Entry 8FFO (electron microscopy, 3.50 A resolution); this record covers chains A and B of the 4 polymer chains in the assembly.

Chain A (and B):
Molecule: Transient receptor potential cation channel subfamily V member 5
Organism: Oryctolagus cuniculus
Notes: chain B of this document is another copy of the same molecule, construct and numbering; everything in this record applies to it too
UniProt: Q9XSM3 (TRPV5_RABIT); numbering as in UniProt (aligned over 1-730)
Sequence (739 residues; row label = number of the first residue in the row):
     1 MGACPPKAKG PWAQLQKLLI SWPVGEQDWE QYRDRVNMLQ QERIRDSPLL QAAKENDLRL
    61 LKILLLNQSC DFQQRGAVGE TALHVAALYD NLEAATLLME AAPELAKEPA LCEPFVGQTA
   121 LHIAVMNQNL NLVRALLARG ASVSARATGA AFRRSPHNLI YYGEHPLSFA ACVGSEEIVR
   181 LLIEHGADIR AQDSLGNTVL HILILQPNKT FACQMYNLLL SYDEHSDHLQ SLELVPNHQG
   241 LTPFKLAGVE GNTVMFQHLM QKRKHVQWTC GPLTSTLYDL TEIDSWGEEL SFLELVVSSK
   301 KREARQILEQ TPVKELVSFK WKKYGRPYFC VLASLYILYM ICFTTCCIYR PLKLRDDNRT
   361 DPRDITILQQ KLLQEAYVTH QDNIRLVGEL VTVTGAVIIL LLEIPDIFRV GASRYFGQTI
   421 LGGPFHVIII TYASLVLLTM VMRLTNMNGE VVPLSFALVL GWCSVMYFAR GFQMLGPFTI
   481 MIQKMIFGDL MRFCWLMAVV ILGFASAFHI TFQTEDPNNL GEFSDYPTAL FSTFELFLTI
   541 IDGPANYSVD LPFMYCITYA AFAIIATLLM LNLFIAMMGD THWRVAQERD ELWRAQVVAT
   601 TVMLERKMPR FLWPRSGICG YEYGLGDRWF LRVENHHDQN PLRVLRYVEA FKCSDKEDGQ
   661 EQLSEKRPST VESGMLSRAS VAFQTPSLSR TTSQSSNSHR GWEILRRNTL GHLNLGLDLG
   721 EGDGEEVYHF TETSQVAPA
Disordered / not traced: 1-28, 69-70, 225-228, 639-739
Differences from the reference sequence: expression tag (731-739)
Residues lining bound ligands:
  - palmitoyl-linoleoyl phosphatidylcholine (CPL; 1-palmitoyl-2-linoleoyl-sn-glycero-3-phosphocholine), molecule 1: Cys-330, Ala-333, Ser-334, Ile-337, Val-465, Met-466, Phe-468, Ala-469, Phe-472
  - palmitoyl-linoleoyl phosphatidylcholine (CPL), molecule 2: Tyr-336, Tyr-339, Gly-395, Ile-399, Glu-403, His-426, Tyr-467, Met-603
  - palmitoyl-linoleoyl phosphatidylcholine (CPL), molecule 3: Ile-337, Ile-341, Thr-344, Thr-345, Ile-348, Tyr-349, Trp-462
  - palmitoyl-linoleoyl phosphatidylcholine (CPL), molecule 4: Phe-343, Tyr-377, Leu-386, Glu-389, Thr-392, Val-436, Thr-439, Met-440, Arg-443, Leu-444, Leu-454
  - palmitoyl-linoleoyl phosphatidylcholine (CPL), molecule 5: Trp-495, Ala-498, Val-499, Leu-502, His-509, Gln-513, Asp-525, Tyr-526, Pro-527, Leu-530
  - palmitoyl-linoleoyl phosphatidylcholine (CPL), molecule 6: Trp-495, Leu-496, Val-499
  - ergosterol (ERG), molecule 1: Pro-424, Phe-425, Ile-428, Ser-455, Phe-456, Val-459, Leu-460, Cys-463, Met-466, Thr-479, Ile-482, Gln-483, Ile-486, Phe-487
  - ergosterol (ERG), molecule 2: Cys-494, Met-497, Ala-498, Ile-501, Pro-527, Thr-528, Leu-530, Phe-531, Phe-534
  - ergosterol (ERG), molecule 3: Phe-504, Met-554, Ile-557, Thr-558, Ala-561, Ile-565
  - ergosterol (ERG), molecule 4: Phe-553, Cys-556, Ile-557, Ala-560, Ile-564
  - PIO ([(2R)-2-octanoyloxy-3-[oxidanyl-[(1R,2R,3S,4R,5R,6S)-2,3,6-tris(oxidanyl)-4,5-diphosphonooxy-cyclohexyl]oxy-phosphoryl]oxy-propyl] octanoate): Arg-302, Arg-305, Phe-416, Gly-417, Gln-418, Thr-419, Pro-424, Val-427, Lys-484, Phe-487, Met-491, Arg-584
UniProt features mapped onto this chain:
  - region: Val-598 to Val-602 (Interaction with S100A10), Ala-650 to Cys-653 (Involved in Ca(2+)-dependent inactivation), Gly-701 to Phe-730 (Involved in Ca(2+)-dependent inactivation)
  - binding site (Ca(2+)): Asp-542
  - modified residue: Thr-685 (Phosphothreonine), Ser-689 (Phosphoserine)
  - glycosylation: Asn-358 (N-linked (GlcNAc...) asparagine)
  - mutagenesis: Phe-425 (F425A: Decreased inhibition by the synthetic drug econazole), Glu-535 (E535A: Minor effects on Ca(2+) permeation), Asp-542 (D542A: Abolishes Ca(2+) permeation and Ca(2+)-dependent current decay; no effect on monovalent cations permeation; D542E/N/M: Attenuates Ca(2+) permeation and Ca(2+)-dependent current decay ...), Asp-550 (D550A: Minor effects on Ca(2+) permeation)
Reported in the primary citation:
  - binding site for PIO: Arg-302, Lys-484, Arg-584

Chain A / chain B interface:
Pairs across the interface (126; chain A residue first):
  Gln-31(A) / Phe-319(B)
  Gln-31(A) / Lys-323(B)  hydrogen bond
  Arg-33(A) / Arg-632(B)
  Asp-34(A) / Arg-632(B)  salt bridge
  Arg-35(A) / Glu-622(B)  salt bridge
  Arg-35(A) / Tyr-623(B)  hydrogen bond
  Asn-37(A) / Trp-268(B)
  Asn-37(A) / Ser-275(B)
  Asn-37(A) / Arg-632(B)
  Met-38(A) / Gln-267(B)
  Met-38(A) / Leu-277(B)  hydrophobic
  Met-38(A) / Ile-618(B)  hydrophobic
  Met-38(A) / Tyr-623(B)  hydrophobic
  Met-38(A) / Leu-625(B)  hydrophobic
  Leu-39(A) / Tyr-623(B)  hydrophobic
  Gln-41(A) / Trp-268(B)
  Glu-42(A) / Glu-622(B)
  Glu-42(A) / Tyr-623(B)
  Arg-45(A) / Tyr-623(B)  hydrogen bond (side chain-backbone)
  Arg-45(A) / Leu-625(B)
  Leu-88(A) / Thr-269(B)
  Leu-88(A) / Cys-270(B)  hydrophobic
  Tyr-89(A) / Gln-267(B)  hydrogen bond (side chain-backbone)
  Met-126(A) / Cys-270(B)  hydrophobic
  Met-126(A) / Gly-271(B)
  Asn-127(A) / Cys-270(B)
  Asn-127(A) / Gly-271(B)
  Leu-159(A) / Leu-273(B)  hydrophobic
  Leu-159(A) / Glu-634(B)
  Leu-159(A) / Asn-635(B)
  Leu-159(A) / His-636(B)
  Ile-160(A) / His-636(B)
  Tyr-162(A) / Pro-272(B)
  Arg-492(A) / Met-474(B)
  Arg-492(A) / Leu-475(B)
  Arg-492(A) / Phe-478(B)
  Trp-495(A) / Leu-475(B)
  Leu-496(A) / Met-466(B)  hydrophobic
  Leu-496(A) / Leu-475(B)  hydrophobic
  Leu-496(A) / Phe-478(B)  hydrophobic
  Val-499(A) / Trp-462(B)
  Val-499(A) / Val-465(B)  hydrophobic
  Gly-503(A) / Trp-462(B)
  Phe-504(A) / Val-459(B)  hydrophobic
  Ser-506(A) / Thr-344(B)
  Ser-506(A) / Leu-458(B)
  Ala-507(A) / Val-459(B)  hydrophobic
  His-509(A) / Ile-348(B)
  Ile-510(A) / Cys-347(B)
  Ile-510(A) / Ile-348(B)  hydrophobic
  Ile-510(A) / Arg-350(B)  hydrogen bond (backbone-side chain)
  Ile-510(A) / Val-451(B)
  Ile-510(A) / Leu-454(B)  hydrophobic
  Ile-510(A) / Ser-455(B)
  Ile-510(A) / Leu-458(B)  hydrophobic
  Thr-511(A) / Val-451(B)
  Thr-511(A) / Ser-455(B)
  Gln-513(A) / Ile-348(B)  hydrogen bond (side chain-backbone)
  Gln-513(A) / Arg-350(B)  hydrogen bond
  Gln-513(A) / Leu-352(B)
  Gln-513(A) / Leu-368(B)
  Thr-514(A) / Arg-350(B)
  Thr-514(A) / Leu-352(B)
  Thr-514(A) / Thr-366(B)
  Thr-514(A) / Ile-367(B)  hydrogen bond (backbone-backbone)
  Thr-514(A) / Leu-368(B)
  Glu-515(A) / Ile-365(B)
  Glu-515(A) / Thr-366(B)
  Glu-515(A) / Ile-367(B)
  Asp-516(A) / Arg-359(B)  salt bridge
  Asp-516(A) / Ile-365(B)  hydrogen bond (backbone-backbone)
  Asp-516(A) / Ile-367(B)
  Pro-517(A) / Ile-367(B)
  Asn-519(A) / Ile-365(B)
  Tyr-526(A) / Thr-344(B)
  Tyr-526(A) / Ile-348(B)  hydrophobic
  Ile-541(A) / Ile-540(B)
  Asp-542(A) / Ile-540(B)
  Asp-542(A) / Asp-542(B)
  Gly-543(A) / Ile-540(B)  hydrogen bond (backbone-backbone)
  Tyr-547(A) / Arg-363(B)  hydrogen bond (backbone-side chain)
  Tyr-547(A) / Gly-521(B)
  Tyr-547(A) / Glu-522(B)
  Tyr-547(A) / Glu-535(B)
  Tyr-547(A) / Ile-541(B)
  Ser-548(A) / Arg-363(B)  hydrogen bond (backbone-side chain)
  Val-549(A) / Arg-363(B)
  Val-549(A) / Ile-365(B)  hydrophobic
  Asp-550(A) / Arg-363(B)  salt bridge
  Asp-550(A) / Ile-365(B)
  Leu-551(A) / Ile-365(B)  hydrophobic
  Phe-553(A) / Val-452(B)  hydrophobic
  Met-554(A) / Val-452(B)  hydrophobic
  Met-554(A) / Ser-455(B)
  Met-554(A) / Phe-456(B)  hydrophobic
  Cys-556(A) / Phe-531(B)
  Tyr-559(A) / Phe-531(B)  hydrophobic
  Tyr-559(A) / Glu-535(B)
  Tyr-559(A) / Ile-540(B)
  Ala-560(A) / Phe-534(B)  hydrophobic
  Ala-563(A) / Leu-538(B)
  Ala-563(A) / Ile-540(B)  hydrophobic
  Ile-564(A) / Leu-490(B)  hydrophobic
  Ile-564(A) / Phe-534(B)  hydrophobic
  Ile-565(A) / Ile-486(B)  hydrophobic
  Thr-567(A) / Ile-540(B)
  Leu-568(A) / Leu-538(B)  hydrophobic
  Leu-568(A) / Leu-571(B)  hydrophobic
  Leu-568(A) / Phe-574(B)  hydrophobic
  Leu-568(A) / Ile-575(B)  hydrophobic
  Leu-568(A) / Met-578(B)
  Leu-569(A) / Met-485(B)
  Leu-569(A) / Ile-486(B)  hydrophobic
  Leu-569(A) / Leu-490(B)  hydrophobic
  Leu-569(A) / Met-578(B)  hydrophobic
  Met-570(A) / Ile-482(B)  hydrophobic
  Asn-572(A) / Ile-575(B)
  Asn-572(A) / Met-578(B)
  Leu-573(A) / Met-481(B)  hydrophobic
  Leu-573(A) / Ile-482(B)  hydrophobic
  Leu-573(A) / Met-485(B)  hydrophobic
  Leu-573(A) / His-582(B)
  Ala-576(A) / His-582(B)
  Met-577(A) / Phe-478(B)  hydrophobic
  Met-577(A) / His-582(B)
  Asp-580(A) / His-582(B)  salt bridge
Other interface residues (no listed pair), chain A (65 interface residues in all): Trp-29, Ile-123, Phe-493, Leu-502, Thr-558
Other interface residues (no listed pair), chain B (68 interface residues in all): Pro-362, Ala-469, Met-497, Ser-532, Gly-579, Gly-624

In short:
65 residues of chain A face 68 of chain B across their interface; the contacts include 12 hydrogen bonds and 5
salt bridges. Polar contacts include Asp-34(A)/Arg-632(B), Arg-35(A)/Glu-622(B) and Asp-516(A)/Arg-359(B).
From the paper: a binding site for PIO at Arg-302(A), Lys-484(A) and Arg-584(A).
Chain A and chain B are both Transient receptor potential cation channel subfamily V member 5 (Oryctolagus
cuniculus); the structure, Cryo-EM structure of wildtype rabbit TRPV5 with PI(4,5)P2 in nanodiscs, was
determined by electron microscopy (same publication as 8FHH and 8FHI).
